7SXK - chains l and k of the 12 polymer chains in the assembly; structure by electron microscopy, 3.40 A resolution.

[Chain l (and k)]
Name: Portal protein
Source organism: Pseudomonas virus PaP3
Notes: chain k of this document is another copy of the same molecule, construct and numbering; everything in this record applies to it too
UniProtKB: Q8H9R8 (Q8H9R8_9CAUD); residues 1-705 here = UniProt positions 1-705
Sequence (705 residues; row label = number of the first residue in the row):
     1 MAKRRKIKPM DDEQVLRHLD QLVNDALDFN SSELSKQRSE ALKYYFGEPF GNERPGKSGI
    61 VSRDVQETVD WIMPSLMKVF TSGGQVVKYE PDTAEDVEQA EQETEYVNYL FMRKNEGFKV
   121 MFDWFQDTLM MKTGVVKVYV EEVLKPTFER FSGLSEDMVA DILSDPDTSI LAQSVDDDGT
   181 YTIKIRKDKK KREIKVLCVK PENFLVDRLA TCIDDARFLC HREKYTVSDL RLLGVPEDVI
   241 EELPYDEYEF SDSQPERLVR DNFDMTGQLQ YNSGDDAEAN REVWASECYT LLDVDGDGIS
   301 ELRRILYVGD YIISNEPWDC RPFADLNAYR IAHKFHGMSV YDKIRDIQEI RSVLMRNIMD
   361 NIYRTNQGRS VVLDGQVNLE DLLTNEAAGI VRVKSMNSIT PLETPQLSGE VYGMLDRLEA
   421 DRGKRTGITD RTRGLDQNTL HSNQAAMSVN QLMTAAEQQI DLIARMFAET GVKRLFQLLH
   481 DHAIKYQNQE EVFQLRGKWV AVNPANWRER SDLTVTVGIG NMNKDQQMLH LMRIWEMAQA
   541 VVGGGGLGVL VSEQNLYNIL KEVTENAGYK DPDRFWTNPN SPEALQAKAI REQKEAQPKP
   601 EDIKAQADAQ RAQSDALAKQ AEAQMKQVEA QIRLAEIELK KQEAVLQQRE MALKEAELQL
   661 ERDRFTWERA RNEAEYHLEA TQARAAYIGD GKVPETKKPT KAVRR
Not modelled in the structure: 1-8, 149-184, 242-276, 635-705 (chain k: 1-8, 149-184, 242-276, 645-705)

[Interface between chain l and chain k]
Residue-residue contacts (134; chain l residue first):
  His-18(l) / Ala-277(k)
  His-18(l) / Glu-278(k)  salt bridge
  Tyr-89(l) / Arg-113(k)  hydrogen bond (backbone-side chain)
  Glu-90(l) / Arg-113(k)  salt bridge
  Glu-90(l) / Val-492(k)
  Pro-91(l) / Val-492(k)
  Asp-92(l) / Glu-490(k)
  Asp-92(l) / Arg-496(k)  salt bridge
  Thr-93(l) / Glu-491(k)
  Thr-93(l) / Val-492(k)
  Thr-93(l) / Leu-495(k)
  Thr-93(l) / Arg-496(k)  hydrogen bond (side chain-backbone)
  Ala-94(l) / Arg-496(k)
  Glu-95(l) / Arg-496(k)  salt bridge
  Leu-209(l) / Glu-282(k)
  Arg-217(l) / Asn-280(k)
  Arg-217(l) / Glu-282(k)  salt bridge
  Gly-298(l) / Arg-231(k)
  Ile-299(l) / Ser-228(k)
  Ile-299(l) / Asn-280(k)
  Arg-330(l) / Phe-122(k)
  Arg-330(l) / Gln-126(k)
  His-333(l) / Asp-123(k)  salt bridge
  His-333(l) / Asp-127(k)
  His-333(l) / Cys-198(k)
  His-333(l) / Lys-200(k)
  Met-338(l) / Phe-46(k)  hydrophobic
  Lys-343(l) / Gln-66(k)
  Lys-343(l) / Asp-70(k)  salt bridge
  Asp-346(l) / Ile-60(k)
  Asp-346(l) / Arg-63(k)  salt bridge
  Leu-354(l) / Met-359(k)  hydrophobic
  Asn-357(l) / Ile-362(k)
  Asn-357(l) / Asn-366(k)
  Asp-360(l) / Asn-366(k)
  Arg-364(l) / Asn-366(k)  hydrogen bond
  Val-372(l) / Ser-398(k)
  Leu-373(l) / Ser-398(k)  hydrogen bond (backbone-side chain)
  Asp-374(l) / Asn-397(k)
  Asp-374(l) / Ser-398(k)  hydrogen bond (backbone-backbone)
  Gly-375(l) / Met-396(k)
  Gly-375(l) / Asn-397(k)
  Gln-376(l) / Met-396(k)
  Leu-379(l) / Arg-392(k)
  Pro-405(l) / Thr-365(k)
  Leu-407(l) / Thr-365(k)
  Glu-410(l) / Gly-409(k)
  Glu-410(l) / Tyr-412(k)
  Val-411(l) / Ile-362(k)  hydrophobic
  Met-414(l) / Met-355(k)  hydrophobic
  Met-414(l) / Tyr-412(k)  hydrophobic
  Met-414(l) / Leu-415(k)  hydrophobic
  Arg-417(l) / Tyr-412(k)
  Arg-417(l) / Leu-415(k)
  Ala-420(l) / Arg-431(k)
  Asp-421(l) / Arg-351(k)  salt bridge
  Lys-424(l) / Glu-67(k)
  Lys-424(l) / Trp-71(k)  hydrogen bond (backbone-side chain)
  Lys-424(l) / Glu-419(k)  salt bridge
  Lys-424(l) / Arg-422(k)
  Lys-424(l) / Arg-431(k)
  Arg-425(l) / Arg-63(k)
  Arg-425(l) / Glu-67(k)  salt bridge
  Ile-428(l) / Trp-71(k)  hydrophobic
  Ile-428(l) / Arg-433(k)  hydrogen bond (backbone-side chain)
  Asp-430(l) / Gln-437(k)  hydrogen bond
  Arg-431(l) / Gln-437(k)
  Arg-433(l) / Gln-437(k)
  Gly-434(l) / Gln-437(k)
  Asp-436(l) / Gln-437(k)
  Asp-436(l) / Asn-438(k)
  Thr-439(l) / Asn-438(k)
  His-441(l) / Gln-437(k)  hydrogen bond (side chain-backbone)
  His-441(l) / Leu-440(k)
  Gln-444(l) / His-441(k)
  Gln-444(l) / Asn-443(k)  hydrogen bond
  Ala-445(l) / Met-447(k)  hydrophobic
  Ser-448(l) / Leu-440(k)
  Val-449(l) / Met-447(k)  hydrophobic
  Val-449(l) / Gln-527(k)
  Leu-452(l) / Gly-434(k)
  Leu-452(l) / Leu-435(k)  hydrophobic
  Leu-452(l) / Asp-436(k)
  Ala-456(l) / Trp-71(k)
  Ala-456(l) / Thr-432(k)
  Ala-456(l) / Arg-433(k)
  Glu-457(l) / Pro-74(k)
  Glu-457(l) / Ser-75(k)  hydrogen bond (side chain-backbone)
  Glu-457(l) / Lys-78(k)
  Gln-459(l) / Asp-70(k)  hydrogen bond (side chain-backbone)
  Leu-462(l) / Met-77(k)  hydrophobic
  Arg-465(l) / Thr-81(k)
  Arg-465(l) / Phe-118(k)
  Met-466(l) / Phe-118(k)  hydrophobic
  Met-466(l) / Phe-122(k)  hydrophobic
  Glu-469(l) / Phe-118(k)
  Glu-469(l) / Lys-119(k)  hydrogen bond (backbone-side chain)
  Glu-509(l) / Arg-113(k)  salt bridge
  Arg-510(l) / Arg-113(k)
  Ser-511(l) / Arg-113(k)
  Val-517(l) / Met-77(k)
  Val-517(l) / Lys-78(k)
  Gly-518(l) / Thr-81(k)
  Ile-519(l) / Ser-82(k)
  Ile-519(l) / Gly-83(k)
  His-530(l) / Ala-567(k)
  Arg-533(l) / Gln-527(k)  hydrogen bond
  Arg-533(l) / Leu-531(k)
  Ile-534(l) / Arg-574(k)
  Ile-534(l) / Trp-576(k)  hydrophobic
  Met-537(l) / Trp-535(k)  hydrophobic
  Gly-548(l) / Ala-584(k)
  Gly-548(l) / Ala-587(k)
  Val-549(l) / Tyr-557(k)  hydrogen bond (backbone-side chain)
  Val-549(l) / Asn-578(k)  hydrogen bond (backbone-side chain)
  Val-549(l) / Ala-584(k)  hydrophobic
  Val-549(l) / Lys-588(k)
  Val-549(l) / Glu-592(k)
  Leu-550(l) / Tyr-557(k)  hydrogen bond (backbone-side chain)
  Val-551(l) / Trp-576(k)
  Asn-555(l) / Pro-572(k)
  Asn-555(l) / Asp-573(k)  hydrogen bond (side chain-backbone)
  Asn-555(l) / Arg-574(k)  hydrogen bond (backbone-side chain)
  Asn-555(l) / Phe-575(k)
  Asn-558(l) / Asp-573(k)  hydrogen bond
  Asn-558(l) / Arg-574(k)
  Ile-559(l) / Arg-574(k)
  Glu-562(l) / Tyr-569(k)  hydrogen bond
  Lys-604(l) / Asp-602(k)
  Asp-608(l) / Asp-602(k)
  Ala-612(l) / Ala-609(k)  hydrophobic
  Asp-615(l) / Ala-609(k)
  Asp-615(l) / Gln-613(k)
  Arg-633(l) / Arg-633(k)
Interface residues without a listed pair, chain l (100 interface residues in all): Arg-54, Leu-291, Asp-293, Asp-297, Tyr-329, Ala-332, Asp-342, Ile-350, Val-353, Asn-361, Gly-423, Gly-427, Leu-435, Ser-442, Met-453, Leu-513, Asn-521, Leu-529, Lys-619, Glu-622
Interface residues without a listed pair, chain k (98 interface residues in all): Val-61, Met-73, Ala-279, Ile-358, Tyr-363, Gln-367, Gly-368, Glu-410, Asp-416, Asn-523, Lys-524, Val-563, Asn-566, Gln-606, Ala-616, Gln-620, Ile-637

[Summary]
Chain l and chain k form an interface of 100 and 98 residues respectively, with 21 hydrogen bonds and 12 salt
bridges. Polar contacts include His-18(l)/Glu-278(k), Glu-90(l)/Arg-113(k) and Asp-92(l)/Arg-496(k).
Chain l and chain k are both Portal protein (Pseudomonas virus PaP3); the structure, Kinetically trapped
Pseudomonas-phage PaP3 portal protein - Full Length, was determined by electron microscopy (same publication
as 7SYA, 7SZ4 and 7SZ6).
